3CCL - chains T and 0 of the 31 polymer chains in the assembly; structure by X-ray diffraction, 2.90 A resolution.

[Chain T]
Name: 50S ribosomal protein L24P
From: Haloarcula marismortui
UniProtKB: P10972 (RL24_HALMA); residues 0-119 here correspond to UniProt positions 1-120 (UniProt number = residue number + 1)
Chain sequence (120 residues; each row starts with the number of its first residue; numbering starts at 0):
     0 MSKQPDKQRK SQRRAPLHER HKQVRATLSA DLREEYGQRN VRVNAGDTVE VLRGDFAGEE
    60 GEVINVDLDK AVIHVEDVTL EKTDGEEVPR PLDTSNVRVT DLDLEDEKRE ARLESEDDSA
Disordered / not traced: 0
Bound ions: Na+: Ser-94, Asn-95 (shared with U308(0), U335(0), C342(0) of chain 0); Mg2+: Leu-112, Ser-114, Asp-117

[Chain 0]
Molecule: 23S ribosomal RNA
From: Haloarcula marismortui
Notes: engineered mutation(s): G2099A, U2535C
Sequence (2923 nucleotides; row label = number of the first residue in the row):
     1 GUUGGCUACU AUGCCAGCUG GUGGAUUGCU CGGCUCAGGC GCUGAUGAAG GACGUGCCAA
    61 GCUGCGAUAA GCUGUGGGGA GCCGCACGGA GGCGAAGAAC CACAGAUUUC CGAAUGAGAA
   121 UCUCUCUAAC AAUUGCUUCG CGCAAUGAGG AACCCCGAGA ACUGAAACAU CUCAGUAUCG
   181 GGAGGAACAG AAAACGCAAC GUGAUGUCGU UAGUAACCGC GAGUGAACGC GAUACAGCCC
   241 AAACCGAAGC CCUCACGGGC AAUGUGGUGU CAGGGCUACC UCUCAUCAGC CGACCGUCUU
   301 CACGAAGUCU CUUGGAAUAG AGCGUGAUAC AGGGUGACAA CCCCGUACUG AAGACCAGUA
   361 CGCUGUGCGG UAGUGCCAGA GUAGCGGGGG UUGGAUAUCC CUCGCGAAUA ACGCAGGCAU
   421 CGACUGCGAA GGCUAAACAC AACCUGAGAC CGAUAGUGAA CAAGUAGUGU GAACGAACGC
   481 UGCAAAGUAC CCUCAGAAGG GAGGCGAAAU AGAGCAUGAA AUCAGUUGGC GAUCGAGCGA
   541 CAGGGCAUAC AAGGUCCCUU GACGAAUGAC CGAGACGCGA GUCUCCAGUA AGACUCACGG
   601 GAAGCCGAUG UUCUGUCGUA CGUUUUGAAA AACGAGCCAG GGAGUGUGUC UGUAUGGCAA
   661 GUCUAACCGG AGUAUCCGGG GAGGCACAGG GAAACCGACA UGGCCGCAGG GCUUUGCCCG
   721 AGGGCCGCCG UCUUCAAGGG CGGGGAGCCA UGUGGACACG ACCCGAAUCC GGACGAUCUA
   781 CGCAUGGACA AGAUGAAGCG UGCCGAAAGG CACGUGGAAG UCUGUUAGAG UUGGUGUCCU
   841 ACAAUACCCU CUCGUGAUCU AUGUGUAGGG GUGAAAGGCC CAUCGAGUCC GGCAACAGCU
   901 GGUUCCAAUC GAAACAUGUC GAAGCAUGAC CUCCGCCGAG GUAGUCUGUG AGGUAGAGCG
   961 ACCGAUUGGU GUGUCCGCCU CCGAGAGGAG UCGGCACACC UGUCAAACUC CAAACUUACA
  1021 GACGCUGUUU GACGCGGGGA UUCCGGUGCG CGGGGUAAGC CUGUGUACCA GGAGGGGAAC
  1081 AACCCAGAGA UAGGUUAAGG UCCCCAAGUG UGGAUUAAGU GUAAUCCUCU GAAGGUGGUC
  1141 UCGAGCCCUA GACAGCCGGG AGGUGAGCUU AGAAGCAGCU ACCCUCUAAG AAAAGCGUAA
  1201 CAGCUUACCG GCCGAGGUUU GAGGCGCCCA AAAUGAUCGG GACUCAAAUC CACCACCGAG
  1261 ACCUGUCCGU ACCACUCAUA CUGGUAAUCG AGUAGAUUGG CGCUCUAAUU GGAUGGAAGC
  1321 AGGGGCGAGA GCUCCUGUGG ACCGAUUAGU GACGAAAAUC CUGGCCAUAG UAGCAGCGAU
  1381 AGUCGGGUGA GAACCCCGAC GGCCUAAUGG AUAAGGGUUC CUCAGCACUG CUGAUCAGCU
  1441 GAGGGUUAGC CGGUCCUAAG UCUCACCGCA ACUCGACUGA GACGAAAUGG GAAACAGGUU
  1501 AAUAUUCCUG UGCCAUCAUG CAGUGAAAGU UGACGCCCUG GGGUCGAUCA CGCCGGGCAU
  1561 UCGCCCGGUC GAACCGUCCA ACUCCGUGGA AGCCGUAAUG GCAGGAAGCG GACGAACGGC
  1621 GGCAUAGGGA AACGUGAUUC AACCUGGGGC CCAUGAAAAG ACGAGCAUGA UGUCCGUACC
  1681 GAGAACCGAC ACAGGUGUCC AUGGCGGCGA AAGCCAAGGC CUGUCGGGAG CAACCAACGU
  1741 UAGGGAAUUC GGCAAGUUAG UCCCGUACCU UCGGAAGAAG GGAUGCCUGC UCCGGAACGG
  1801 AGCAGGUCGC AGUGACUCGG AAGCUCGGAC UGUCUAGUAA CAACAUAGGU GACCGCAAAU
  1861 CCGCAAGGAC UCGUACGGUC ACUGAAUCCU GCCCAGUGCA GGUAUCUGAA CACCUCGUAC
  1921 AAGAGGACGA AGGACCUGUC AACGGCGGGG GUAACUAUGA CCCUCUUAAG GUAGCGUAGU
  1981 ACCUUGCCGC AUCAGUAGCG GCUUGCAUGA AUGGAUUAAC CAGAGCUUCA CUGUCCCAAC
  2041 GUUGGGCCCG GUGAACUGUA CAUUCCAGUG CGGAGUCUGG AGACACCCAG GGGGAAGCAA
  2101 AGACCCUAUG GAGCUUUACU GCAGGCUGUC GCUGAGACGU GGUCGCCGAU GUGCAGCAUA
  2161 GGUAGGAGUC GUUACAGAGG UACCCGCGCU AGCGGGCCAC CCAGACAACA GUGAAAUACU
  2221 ACCCGUCGGU GACUGCGACU CUCACUCCGG GAGGAGGACA CCGAUAGCCG GGCAGUUUGA
  2281 CUGGGGCGGU ACGCGCUCGA AAAGAUAUCG AGCGCGCCCU AUGGUCAUCU CAGCCGGGAC
  2341 AGAGACCCGG CGAAGAGUGC AAGAGCAAAA GAUGACUUGA CAGUGUUCUU CCCAACGAGG
  2401 AACGCUGACG CGAAAGCGUG GUCUAGCGAA CCAAUUAGCC UGCUUGAUGC GGGCAAUUGA
  2461 UGACAGAAAA GCUACCCUAG GGAUAACAGA GUCGUCACUC GCAAGAGCAC AUAUCGACCG
  2521 AGUGGCUUGC UACCCCGAUG UCGGUUCCCU CCAUCCUGCC CGUGCAGAAG CGGGCAAGGG
  2581 UGAGGUUGUU CGCCUAUUAA AGGAGGUCGU GAGCUGGGUU UAGACCGUCG UGAGACAGGU
  2641 CGGCUGCUAU CUACUGGGUG UGUAAUGGUG UCUGACAAGA ACGACCGUAU AGUACGAGAG
  2701 GAACUACGGU UGGUGGCCAC UGGUGUACCG GUUGUUCGAG AGAGCACGUG CCGGGUAGCC
  2761 ACGCCACACG GGGUAAGAGC UGAACGCAUC UAAGCUCGAA ACCCACUUGG AAAAGAGACA
  2821 CCGCCGAGGU CCCGCGUACA AGACGCGGUC GAUAGACUCG GGGUGUGCGC GUCGAGGUAA
  2881 CGAGACGUUA AGCCCACGAG CACUAACAGA CCAAAGCCAU CAU
Disordered / not traced: 1-9, 126-127, 715, 971-998, 1560, 1952-1963, 2137-2236, 2339-2343, 2665-2666, 2915-2923
Modified positions: 1MA (6-hydro-1-methyladenosine-5'-monophosphate) at position 628, OMU (o2'-methyluridine 5'-monophosphate) at position 2587, OMG (o2'-methylguanosine-5'-monophosphate) at position 2588, UR3 (3-methyluridine-5'-monophoshate) at position 2619, PSU (pseudouridine-5'-monophosphate) at position 2621
Bound ions: Mg2+ site 1 near G28 (its only coordinating residue here); Na+ site 1: C40, G41, C443; Na+ site 2 near G56 (its only coordinating residue here); Na+ site 3: G66, U108; Sr2+ site 1: C85, A86; Mg2+ site 2 near U115 (its only coordinating residue here); Na+ site 4: C130, U146; Na+ site 5: C141, G142; Sr2+ site 2: G147 (shared with 1 residue of chain M); Mg2+ site 3: C162, U2276; K+ site 1: C162, U163, U172; Na+ site 6: A165, A166, A167; 69 more Mg2+ sites not listed; 55 more Na+ sites not listed; 58 more Sr2+ sites not listed; 1 more K+ sites not listed

[Interface between chain T and chain 0]
Residue-residue contacts - 113 pairs, chain T then chain 0:
  Ser-1(T) with A331(0), base contact; A447(0), hydrogen bond to the phosphate
  Lys-2(T) with G332(0), hydrogen bond to the sugar; A447(0), hydrogen bond to the phosphate; G448(0), salt bridge to the phosphate
  Gln-3(T) with G332(0), sugar contact; A447(0), base contact; G448(0), hydrogen bond to the phosphate
  Pro-4(T) with G332(0), sugar contact; G333(0), sugar contact
  Asp-5(T) with U30(0), hydrogen bond to the sugar; C31(0), phosphate contact
  Lys-6(T) with G446(0), salt bridge to the phosphate
  Gln-7(T) with G332(0), hydrogen bond to the base; G333(0), sugar contact
  Arg-8(T) with U30(0), salt bridge to the phosphate; C31(0), salt bridge to the phosphate; G333(0), phosphate contact; G334(0), salt bridge to the phosphate
  Lys-9(T) with G32(0), salt bridge to the phosphate
  Gln-11(T) with G333(0), hydrogen bond to the sugar; G334(0), sugar contact
  Arg-12(T) with C31(0), salt bridge to the phosphate
  Arg-13(T) with C31(0), hydrogen bond to the phosphate; G32(0), salt bridge to the phosphate
  Pro-15(T) with C100(0), sugar contact; C101(0), sugar contact
  Leu-16(T) with C82(0), phosphate contact; A99(0), sugar contact; C100(0), sugar contact
  His-17(T) with C100(0), hydrogen bond to the sugar; C101(0), hydrogen bond to the sugar
  His-20(T) with G79(0), sugar contact; A99(0), hydrogen bond to the base
  Lys-21(T) with C343(0), hydrogen bond to the sugar; C344(0), sugar contact; G345(0), salt bridge to the phosphate
  Arg-24(T) with C343(0), sugar contact; C344(0), salt bridge to the phosphate
  Thr-26(T) with C342(0), phosphate contact; C343(0), hydrogen bond to the phosphate
  Arg-32(T) with G307(0), salt bridge to the phosphate; U308(0), salt bridge to the phosphate
  Arg-38(T) with A306(0), salt bridge to the phosphate; G307(0), salt bridge to the phosphate; U308(0), salt bridge to the phosphate; C342(0), salt bridge to the phosphate; C343(0), phosphate contact
  Asn-39(T) with C343(0), phosphate contact; C344(0), hydrogen bond to the phosphate
  Arg-41(T) with G79(0), phosphate contact; A80(0), sugar contact; G81(0), salt bridge to the phosphate
  Asn-43(T) with A80(0), hydrogen bond to the phosphate; G81(0), phosphate contact
  Ala-44(T) with G81(0), hydrogen bond to the phosphate
  Leu-51(T) with U308(0), base contact
  Arg-52(T) with U308(0), hydrogen bond to the base; A316(0), phosphate contact; A317(0), phosphate contact; U318(0), salt bridge to the phosphate
  Gly-53(T) with A316(0), phosphate contact; A317(0), phosphate contact; G336(0), base contact
  Asp-54(T) with G315(0), hydrogen bond to the sugar; A316(0), sugar contact; G336(0), hydrogen bond to the base
  Val-65(T) with G81(0), sugar contact; C82(0), phosphate contact
  Asp-66(T) with C82(0), phosphate contact
  Leu-67(T) with G81(0), phosphate contact; C82(0), hydrogen bond to the phosphate
  Asp-68(T) with C82(0), phosphate contact; C87(0), phosphate contact
  Lys-69(T) with C87(0), hydrogen bond to the base
  Leu-79(T) with A484(0), sugar contact; A486(0), sugar contact
  Glu-80(T) with A486(0), hydrogen bond to the sugar
  Lys-81(T) with A486(0), salt bridge to the phosphate; G487(0), phosphate contact
  Thr-82(T) with G487(0), hydrogen bond to the phosphate; U488(0), sugar contact; A489(0), base contact
  Asp-83(T) with A489(0), sugar contact
  Val-87(T) with A486(0), phosphate contact
  Arg-89(T) with G336(0), base contact; C483(0), hydrogen bond to the base; A484(0), hydrogen bond to the sugar
  Pro-90(T) with A484(0), sugar contact; A485(0), phosphate contact
  Asp-92(T) with U335(0), sugar contact
  Ser-94(T) with U308(0), base contact; G334(0), hydrogen bond to the base; U335(0), hydrogen bond to the sugar; C342(0), hydrogen bond to the sugar; C343(0), sugar contact
  Asn-95(T) with U308(0), base contact; U335(0), hydrogen bond to the sugar; G336(0), hydrogen bond to the phosphate
  Arg-97(T) with U308(0), salt bridge to the phosphate; C309(0), salt bridge to the phosphate
  Asp-105(T) with A80(0), phosphate contact; A95(0), base contact; G97(0), hydrogen bond to the base
  Glu-106(T) with G97(0), base contact
  Lys-107(T) with G79(0), hydrogen bond to the base; G97(0), base contact
  Arg-111(T) with G79(0), salt bridge to the phosphate; A80(0), salt bridge to the phosphate
  Asp-116(T) with C303(0), sugar contact
  Asp-117(T) with C303(0), phosphate contact
  Ser-118(T) with C303(0), hydrogen bond to the phosphate; G304(0), phosphate contact
Interface residues without a listed pair, chain T (57 interface residues in all): Glu-18, Ala-25, Val-42, Arg-108
Interface residues without a listed pair, chain 0 (51 interface residues in all): G77, G78, C83, C85, C301, A302, G452, G504

[Overview]
Chain T and chain 0 form an interface of 57 and 51 residues respectively; the contacts include 33 hydrogen
bonds and 23 salt bridges. Polar contacts include Gln-7(T)/G332(0), His-20(T)/A99(0) and Arg-52(T)/U308(0).
The Na+ site is built by U308(0), U335(0), C342(0), Ser-94(T) and Asn-95(T).
Chain T is 50S ribosomal protein L24P and chain 0 is 23S ribosomal RNA, both from Haloarcula marismortui; the
structure, Structure of Anisomycin resistant 50S Ribosomal Subunit: 23S rRNA mutation U2535C. Density for
Anisomycin is visible ..., was determined by X-ray diffraction together with 3CC2, 3CC4, 3CC7, 3CCE, 3CCJ,
3CCM and 6 further entries from the same study.
